PDB entry 5XON | electron microscopy, 3.83 A resolution | chains B and T of the 18 polymer chains in the assembly

# Chain B
Protein: DNA-directed RNA polymerase subunit beta
Organism: Komagataella phaffii (strain GS115 / ATCC 20864)
Notes: EC 2.7.7.6
UniProt: C4QZQ7 (C4QZQ7_KOMPG); numbering as in UniProt (aligned over 1-1227)
Chain sequence (1227 residues; each row starts with the number of its first residue):
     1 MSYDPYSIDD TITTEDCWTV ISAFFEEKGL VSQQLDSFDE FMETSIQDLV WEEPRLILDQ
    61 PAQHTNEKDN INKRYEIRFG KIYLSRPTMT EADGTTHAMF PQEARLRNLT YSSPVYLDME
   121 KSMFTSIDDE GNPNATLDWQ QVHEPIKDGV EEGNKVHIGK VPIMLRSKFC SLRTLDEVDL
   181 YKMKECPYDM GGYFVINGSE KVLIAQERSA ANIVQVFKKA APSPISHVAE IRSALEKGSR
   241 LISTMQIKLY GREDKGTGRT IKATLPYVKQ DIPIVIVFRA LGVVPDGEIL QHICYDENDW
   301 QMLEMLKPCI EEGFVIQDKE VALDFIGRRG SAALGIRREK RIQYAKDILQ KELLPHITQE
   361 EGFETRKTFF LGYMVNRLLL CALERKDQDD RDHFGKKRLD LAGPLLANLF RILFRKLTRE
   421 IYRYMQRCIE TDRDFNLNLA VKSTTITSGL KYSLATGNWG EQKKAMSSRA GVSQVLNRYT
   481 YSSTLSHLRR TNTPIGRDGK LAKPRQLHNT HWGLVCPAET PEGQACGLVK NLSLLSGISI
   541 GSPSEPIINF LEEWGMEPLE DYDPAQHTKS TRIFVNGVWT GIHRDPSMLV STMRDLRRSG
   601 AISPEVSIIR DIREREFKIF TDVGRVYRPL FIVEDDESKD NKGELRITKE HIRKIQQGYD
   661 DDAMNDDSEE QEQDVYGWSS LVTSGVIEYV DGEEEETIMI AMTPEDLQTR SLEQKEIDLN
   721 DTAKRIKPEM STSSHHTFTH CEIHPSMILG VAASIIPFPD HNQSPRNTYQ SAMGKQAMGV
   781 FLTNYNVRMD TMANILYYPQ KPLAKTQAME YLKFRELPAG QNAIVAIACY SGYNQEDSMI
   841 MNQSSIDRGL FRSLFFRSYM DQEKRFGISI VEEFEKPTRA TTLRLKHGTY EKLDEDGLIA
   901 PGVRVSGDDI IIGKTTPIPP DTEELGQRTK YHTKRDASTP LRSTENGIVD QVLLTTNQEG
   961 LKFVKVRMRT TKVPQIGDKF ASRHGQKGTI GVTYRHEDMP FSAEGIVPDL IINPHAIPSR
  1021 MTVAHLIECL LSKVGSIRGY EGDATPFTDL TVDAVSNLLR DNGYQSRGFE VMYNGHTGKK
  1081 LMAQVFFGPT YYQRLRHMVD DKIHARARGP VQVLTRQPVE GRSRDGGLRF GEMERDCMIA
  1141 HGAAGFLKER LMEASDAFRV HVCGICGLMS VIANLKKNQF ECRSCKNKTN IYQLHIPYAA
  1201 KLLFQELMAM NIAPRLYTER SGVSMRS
Unresolved in the structure: 1-8, 129-152, 663-674, 712-718, 921-930, 1223-1227
Bound ions: Zn2+: Cys1163, Cys1166, Cys1182

# Chain T
Molecule: 48-nt DNA strand
Sequence (48 nucleotides; each row starts with the number of its first residue; numbers below 1 keep their minus sign (DC-21 is residue -21)):
   -21 CACTCTACCG ATAAGCAGAC GTACCTCTCG ACCCTGTGCT AGACACGG

# How chain B and chain T interact
Contacting residue pairs (11):
  Gln462(B) - DC11(T)  hydrogen bond to the phosphate
  Asp498(B) - DG-1(T)  base contact
  Thr791(B) - DC7(T)  phosphate contact
  Met792(B) - DT6(T)  phosphate contact
  Arg857(B) - DT6(T)  salt bridge to the phosphate
  Arg942(B) - DT6(T)  salt bridge to the phosphate
  Gly1121(B) - DT4(T)  phosphate contact
  Arg1122(B) - DT4(T)  phosphate contact
  Arg1129(B) - DC2(T)  salt bridge to the phosphate
  Arg1129(B) - DC3(T)  hydrogen bond to the phosphate
  Gly1131(B) - DC2(T)  phosphate contact
Other interface residues (no listed pair), chain B (17 interface residues in all): Lys201, Thr456, Val475, Gln524, Gly1127, Leu1128, Met1133
Other interface residues (no listed pair), chain T (13 interface residues in all): DT0, DA1, DC5, DG8, DA9, DC10

# In short
The interface between chain B and chain T involves 17 residues on one side and 13 on the other, with 2
hydrogen bonds and 3 salt bridges. Polar contacts include Gln462(B)-DC11(T), Arg1129(B)-DC3(T) and
Arg857(B)-DT6(T). Cys1163(B), Cys1166(B) and Cys1182(B) form the Zn2+ site.
Here chain B is DNA-directed RNA polymerase subunit beta (Komagataella phaffii (strain GS115 / ATCC 20864))
and chain T is a 48-nt DNA strand. Entry 5XON (RNA Polymerase II elongation complex bound with Spt4/5 and
TFIIS) was determined by electron microscopy, deposited together with 5XOG.
